Entry 7RDX (electron microscopy, 3.10 A resolution); this record covers chains D and T of the 8 polymer chains in the assembly.

[Chain D]
Protein: Non-structural protein 8
Source organism: Severe acute respiratory syndrome coronavirus 2
Reference sequence: P0DTD1 (R1AB_SARS2); residues 1-198 here correspond to UniProt positions 3943-4140 (UniProt number = residue number + 3942)
Amino-acid sequence (199 residues; row label = number of the first residue in the row; numbering starts at 0):
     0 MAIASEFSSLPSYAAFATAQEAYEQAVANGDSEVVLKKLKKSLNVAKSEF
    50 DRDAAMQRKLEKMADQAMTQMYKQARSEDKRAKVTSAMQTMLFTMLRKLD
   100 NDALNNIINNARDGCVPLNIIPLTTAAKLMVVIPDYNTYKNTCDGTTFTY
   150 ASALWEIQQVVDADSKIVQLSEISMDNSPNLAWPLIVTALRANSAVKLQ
Not modelled in the structure: 0-6, 192-198
Construct notes: initiating methionine (0)
Residues lining bound ligands: chapso (1N7): Ala63, Ala66, Met67, Met70
Swiss-Prot annotation at these positions:
  - site: Gln198 (Cleavage)

[Chain T]
Molecule: Template RNA
Sequence (55 nucleotides; each row starts with the number of its first residue):
     1 CUAUCCCCAUGUGAUUUUAAUAGCUUCUUAGGAGAAUGACGUAGCAUGCU
    51 ACGCG
Not modelled in the structure: 1-8, 55

[Chain D / chain T interface]
Pairs across the interface - 6 pairs, chain D then chain T:
  Lys40(D) with G41(T), salt bridge to the phosphate
  Asn43(D) with A39(T), hydrogen bond to the phosphate; C40(T), hydrogen bond to the phosphate
  Lys61(D) with U29(T), phosphate contact; A30(T), salt bridge to the phosphate
  Gln65(D) with U29(T), sugar contact
Also at the interface, not in a pair above, chain D (6 interface residues in all): Lys46, Ser47
Also at the interface, not in a pair above, chain T (6 interface residues in all): G38

[Overview]
The chain D/chain T interface involves 6 residues from each chain, with 2 hydrogen bonds and 2 salt bridges.
Among the polar pairs are Asn43(D)-A39(T), Asn43(D)-C40(T) and Lys40(D)-G41(T). Chain D binds chapso.
Here chain D is Non-structural protein 8 (Severe acute respiratory syndrome coronavirus 2) and chain T is
Template RNA. Entry 7RDX (SARS-CoV-2 replication-transcription complex bound to nsp13 helicase - nsp13(2)-RTC
- open class) was determined by electron microscopy together with 7RDY, 7RDZ, 7RE0, 7RE1, 7RE2 and 7RE3 from
the same study.
